8HAH - chains D and J of the 11 polymer chains in the assembly; structure by electron microscopy, 3.90 A resolution.

== Chain D ==
Protein: Histone H2B type 1-J
Source organism: Homo sapiens
Reference sequence: P06899 (H2B1J_HUMAN); residues 1-125 here correspond to UniProt positions 2-126 (UniProt number = residue number + 1)
Sequence (125 residues; numbered 1 to 125; the number before each row is that of its first residue):
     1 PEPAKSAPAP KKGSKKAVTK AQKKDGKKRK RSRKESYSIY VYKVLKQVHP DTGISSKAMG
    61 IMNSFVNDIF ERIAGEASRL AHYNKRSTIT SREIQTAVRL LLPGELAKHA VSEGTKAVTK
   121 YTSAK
Unresolved in the structure: 1-27, 125
Swiss-Prot annotation at these positions:
  - modified residue: Pro1 (N-acetylproline), Glu2 (ADP-ribosyl glutamic acid), Lys5 (N6-(2-hydroxyisobutyryl)lysine), Ser6 (ADP-ribosylserine), Lys11 (N6-(beta-hydroxybutyryl)lysine), Lys12 (N6-(2-hydroxyisobutyryl)lysine), Ser14 (Phosphoserine), Lys15 (N6-acetyllysine), Lys16 (N6-(beta-hydroxybutyryl)lysine), Lys20 (N6-(2-hydroxyisobutyryl)lysine), Lys23 (N6-(2-hydroxyisobutyryl)lysine), Lys24 (N6-(2-hydroxyisobutyryl)lysine), Lys34 (N6-(2-hydroxyisobutyryl)lysine), Glu35 (PolyADP-ribosyl glutamic acid), Ser36 (Phosphoserine), Lys43 (N6-(2-hydroxyisobutyryl)lysine), Lys46 (N6-(2-hydroxyisobutyryl)lysine), Lys57 (N6,N6-dimethyllysine), Arg79 (Dimethylated arginine), Lys85 (N6,N6,N6-trimethyllysine) and 6 more in UniProt
  - glycosylation: Ser112 (O-linked (GlcNAc) serine)
  - cross-link (Glycyl lysine isopeptide (Lys-Gly)): Lys5 (interchain with G-Cter in SUMO2), Lys20 (interchain with G-Cter in SUMO2), Lys34 (interchain with G-Cter in ubiquitin), Lys120 (interchain with G-Cter in ubiquitin)

== Chain J ==
Molecule: 180-nt DNA strand
Source organism: Homo sapiens
Sequence (180 nucleotides; each row starts with the number of its first residue):
     1 ATCCGTCCGT TACCGCCATC AATATCCACC TGCAGATTCT ACCAAAAGTG TATTTGGAAA
    61 CTGCTCCATC AAAAGGCATG TTCAGCTGAA TTCAGCTGAA CATGCCTTTT GATGGAGCAG
   121 TTTCCAAATA CACTTTTGGT AGAATCTGCA GGTGGATATT GATGGCGGTA ACGGACGGAT
Unresolved in the structure: 1-5, 170-180

== How chain D and chain J interact ==
Residue-residue contacts - 4 pairs, chain D then chain J:
  Lys34(D) - DG139(J)  sugar contact
  Ser36(D) - DG139(J)  phosphate contact
  Ile39(D) - DG138(J)  phosphate contact
  Lys43(D) - DG138(J)  salt bridge to the phosphate
Other interface residues (no listed pair), chain D (5 interface residues in all): Arg29
Other interface residues (no listed pair), chain J (4 interface residues in all): DC64, DT140

== Overview ==
5 residues of chain D and 4 residues of chain J are in contact; the contacts include 1 salt bridge. Its one
salt-bridged contact is Lys43(D)-DG138(J).
Here chain D is Histone H2B type 1-J and chain J is a 180-nt DNA strand, both from Homo sapiens. Entry 8HAH
(Cryo-EM structure of the p300 catalytic core bound to the H4K12acK16ac nucleosome, class 2 (3.9 angstrom ...)
was determined by electron microscopy together with 8HAG, 8HAI, 8HAJ, 8HAK, 8HAL, 8HAM and 8HAN from the same
study.
